Entry 8FD3 (electron microscopy, 3.12 A resolution); this record covers chains I and O of the 15 polymer chains in the assembly.

== Chain I ==
Molecule: Type I-MYXAN CRISPR-associated Cas8a1/Cmx1
Source organism: Nostoc sp. 'Peltigera membranacea cyanobiont' 210A
UniProtKB: A0A235IGR9 (A0A235IGR9_9NOSO); residues 3-526 here correspond to UniProt positions 2-525 (UniProt number = residue number - 1)
Sequence (534 residues; numbered -7 to 526; the number before each row is that of its first residue; numbers below 1 keep their minus sign (Met-7 is residue -7)):
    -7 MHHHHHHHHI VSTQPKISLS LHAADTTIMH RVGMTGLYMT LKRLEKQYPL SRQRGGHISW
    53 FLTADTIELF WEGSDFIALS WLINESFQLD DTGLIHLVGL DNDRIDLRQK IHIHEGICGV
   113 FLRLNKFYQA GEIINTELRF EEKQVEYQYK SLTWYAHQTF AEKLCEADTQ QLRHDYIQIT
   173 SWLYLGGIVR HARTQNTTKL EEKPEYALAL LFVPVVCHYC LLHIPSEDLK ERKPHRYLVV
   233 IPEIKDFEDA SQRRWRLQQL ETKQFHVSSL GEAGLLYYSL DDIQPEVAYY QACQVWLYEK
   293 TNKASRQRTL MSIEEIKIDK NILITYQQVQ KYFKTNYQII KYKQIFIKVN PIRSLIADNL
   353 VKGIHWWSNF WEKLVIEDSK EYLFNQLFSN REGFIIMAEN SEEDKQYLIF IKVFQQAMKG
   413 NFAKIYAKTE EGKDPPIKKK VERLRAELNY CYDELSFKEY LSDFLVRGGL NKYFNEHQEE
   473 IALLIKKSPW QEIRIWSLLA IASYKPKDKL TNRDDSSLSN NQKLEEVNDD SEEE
Unresolved in the structure: -7 to 4, 499-526
Differences from the reference sequence: initiating methionine (-7); expression tag (-6 to 2)

== Chain O ==
Molecule: Non-target DNA strand
Sequence (45 nucleotides; row label = number of the first residue in the row):
     1 GTAGATCATG GAGAAGTCAT TTAATAAGGC CACTGTTAAA CGTAG
Unresolved in the structure: 13-45

== How chain I and chain O interact ==
Residue-residue contacts (15):
  Leu116(I) - DG10(O)  base contact
  Asn117(I) - DT9(O)  hydrogen bond to the base
  Asn117(I) - DG10(O)  base contact
  Lys118(I) - DA8(O)  hydrogen bond to the base
  Lys118(I) - DT9(O)  hydrogen bond to the base
  Tyr120(I) - DG10(O)  hydrogen bond to the phosphate
  Tyr120(I) - DG11(O)  phosphate contact
  Ile125(I) - DA12(O)  phosphate contact
  Gln140(I) - DA12(O)  phosphate contact
  Lys142(I) - DG11(O)  phosphate contact
  Lys142(I) - DA12(O)  phosphate contact
  Arg185(I) - DA5(O)  salt bridge to the phosphate
  Asn188(I) - DG4(O)  phosphate contact
  Arg298(I) - DG10(O)  base contact
  Gln299(I) - DG10(O)  base contact
Also at the interface, not in a pair above, chain O (8 interface residues in all): DA3

== In short ==
11 residues of chain I face 8 of chain O across their interface, with 4 hydrogen bonds and 1 salt bridge.
Among the polar pairs are Asn117(I)-DT9(O), Lys118(I)-DA8(O) and Lys118(I)-DT9(O).
Chain I is Type I-MYXAN CRISPR-associated Cas8a1/Cmx1 (Nostoc sp. 'Peltigera membranacea cyanobiont' 210A) and
chain O is Non-target DNA strand; the structure, Cryo-EM structure of Cascade-PAM complex in type I-B CAST
system, was determined by electron microscopy together with 8FCJ, 8FCU, 8FCV, 8FCW, 8FD2, 8FF4 and 8FF5 from
the same study.
